PDB entry 7VD6 | electron microscopy, 2.80 A resolution | chains 17 and 21 of the 11 polymer chains in the assembly

== Chain 17 ==
Name: Fcpb4, Fucoxanthin chlorophyll a/c-binding protein
Source organism: Chaetoceros gracilis
Chain sequence (207 residues; numbered 1 to 207; the number before each row is that of its first residue):
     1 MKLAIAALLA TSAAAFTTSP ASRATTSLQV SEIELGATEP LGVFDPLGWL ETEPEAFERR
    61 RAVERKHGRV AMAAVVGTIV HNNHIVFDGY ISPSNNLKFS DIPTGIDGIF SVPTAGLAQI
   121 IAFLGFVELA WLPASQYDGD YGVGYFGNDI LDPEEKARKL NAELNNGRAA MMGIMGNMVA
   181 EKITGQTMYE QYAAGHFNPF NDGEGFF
Not modelled in the structure: 1-30, 207
Metal / ion sites: chlorophyll a Mg site 1 near E64 (its only coordinating residue here); Chlorophyll c1 Mg site 1 near Q119 (its only coordinating residue here); Chlorophyll c1 Mg site 2 near E128 (its only coordinating residue here); chlorophyll a Mg site 2 near E163 (its only coordinating residue here); Chlorophyll c1 Mg site 3 near N166 (its only coordinating residue here)
Ligand contacts:
  - Fucoxanthin (A86; (3S,3'S,5R,5'R,6S,6'R,8'R)-3,5'-dihydroxy-8-oxo-6',7'-didehydro-5,5',6,6',7,8-hexahydro-5,6-epoxy-beta,beta-caroten-3'- yl acetate), molecule 1: T38, P40, L41, N165, R168, A169, M172, I183, G205, F206
  - Fucoxanthin (A86), molecule 2: F44, P46, L47, H67, V70, A71, A74, T78, H81, G105, I106, G108, I109, M171, M172, I174, M175, M178
  - Fucoxanthin (A86), molecule 3: W49, E53, R60, M175, M178, V179, K182, I183
  - Fucoxanthin (A86), molecule 4: K66, R69, V70, A73, Y90, I91, P93, F99, I120, L124, V127, E128, L132
  - Fucoxanthin (A86), molecule 5: M72, V75, V76, L132, V143, G144, Y145, F146, N166, A169, A170, G173, G176, N177, M188, Y192
  - Fucoxanthin (A86), molecule 6: I79, N82, N83, Y145, F146, K159, M188, Y189, Y192
  - Fucoxanthin (A86), molecule 7: Y189, Y192, A193, A194, F197
  - chlorophyll a (CLA), molecule 1: I33, L35, G36, A37, L41, G42, V43, F44, D45, L47, W49, L50, F57, R60, R61, V63, E64, H67, R168, A169, M171, M172, M175
  - chlorophyll a (CLA), molecule 2: T38, E39, P40, R158, N161, A162, N165, N166, A169
  - chlorophyll a (CLA), molecule 3: R65, R69, M72, L132, D138, G139, D140, Y141, G142, V143, G144, Y145, G147, N148, D149, I150, K156, K159, L160, A162, E163, N166
  - chlorophyll a (CLA), molecule 4: V70, A73, A74, V76, G77, V80, H81, I85, V86, F87, I91, F99, I102, P103, T104, G108, I109, V112, I120
  - chlorophyll a (CLA), molecule 5: A122, G125, F126, L129, A130
  - chlorophyll a (CLA), molecule 6: F123, F126, A130, W131, L132, Y141
  - chlorophyll a (CLA), molecule 7: A169, M172, G173, M175, G176, V179, A180, I183, T184, Q191, Y192, H196, F197, P199, F200, E204
  - Chlorophyll c1 (KC1), molecule 1: R59, R60, V63, H67, M175
  - Chlorophyll c1 (KC1), molecule 2: R59, A62, V63, K66, H67, V70, I121, L124, G125, E128, L129, A134, S135, Y137
  - Chlorophyll c1 (KC1), molecule 3: V75, V76, I79, Y145, R158, K159, A162, N166
  - Chlorophyll c1 (KC1), molecule 4: I91, S92, P93, S94, N95, V112, P113, A115, G116, Q119, I120, F123
From the paper describing this entry:
  - binding site for chlorophyll a: F126, W131
  - binding site for 1,2-dipalmitoyl-phosphatidyl-glycerole: F44, F197
  - binding site for 1,2-distearoyl-monogalactosyl-diglyceride: S94

== Chain 21 ==
Name: Fcpb7, Fucoxanthin chlorophyll a/c-binding protein
Source organism: Chaetoceros gracilis
Chain sequence (195 residues; numbered 1 to 195; the number before each row is that of its first residue):
     1 MKLALLASLV ASAAAFAPSK VAQTSTALKA FENELGAQPP LGFFDPLGLV EDGNQAKFDR
    61 LRYVELKHGR ISMLAVVGYL IEKAGIRLPG NISYDGTSFA DIPDGFAALS KIPDAGLFQL
   121 FAFIGFLEVF VMKDITGGEF VGDFRNGFID FGWDSFDEET KLKKRAIELN QGRAAMMGIL
   181 ALMVHEKLGV SLLPQ
Not modelled in the structure: 1-30, 193-195
Metal / ion sites: chlorophyll a Mg (4 sites), coordinated by E65, Q119, E128, Q171; Chlorophyll c1 Mg near E168 (its only coordinating residue here)
Ligand contacts:
  - Fucoxanthin (A86; (3S,3'S,5R,5'R,6S,6'R,8'R)-3,5'-dihydroxy-8-oxo-6',7'-didehydro-5,5',6,6',7,8-hexahydro-5,6-epoxy-beta,beta-caroten-3'- yl acetate), molecule 1: P40, L41, N170, R173, A174, M177
  - Fucoxanthin (A86), molecule 2: G48, L49, K57, R60, L61, F106, L180, M183, V184, K187, L188
  - Fucoxanthin (A86), molecule 3: M73, L74, V76, V77, F151, Q171, A174, A175, G178, A181, L182, L192
  - Fucoxanthin / chlorophyll a: K67, R70, I71, L74, A75, V77, G78, I81, E82, I86, R87, L88, G90, N91, I92, S93, Y94, F99, I102, P103, A108, I112, L120, I124, L127, E128, M132
  - chlorophyll a (CLA), molecule 1: F31, E34, G36, A37, L41, F43, F44, D45, L47, L49, V50, F58, L61, R62, V64, E65, H68, R173, M176, M177
  - chlorophyll a (CLA), molecule 2: Q38, P39, P40, L80, K163, A166, I167, N170, Q171, A174
  - chlorophyll a (CLA), molecule 3: Y63, V64, K67, H68, I71, F121, I124, G125, E128, V129
  - chlorophyll a (CLA), molecule 4: V76, V77, K164, I167, Q171, A174
  - chlorophyll a (CLA), molecule 5: I92, S93, Y94, D95, P113, A115, G116, Q119, L120, F123
  - chlorophyll a (CLA), molecule 6: L109, L117, L120, F121, I124
  - chlorophyll a (CLA), molecule 7: V129, F130, K133
  - chlorophyll a (CLA), molecule 8: M177, L180, A181, V184, H185, L188, V190, L192
  - Diadinoxanthin (DD6; (3S,3'R,5R,6S,7cis)-7',8'-didehydro-5,6-dihydro-5,6-epoxy-beta,beta-carotene-3,3'-diol), molecule 1: F44, P46, L47, H68, I71, S72, A75, G78, Y79, E82, G105, F106, A108, L109, M176, M177, I179, L180, M183
  - Diadinoxanthin (DD6), molecule 2: V131, M132, I135, F144, R145, N146, F148, I149, D150, F151, K164
  - Chlorophyll c1 (KC1), molecule 1: R60, L61, V64, H68, L180
  - Chlorophyll c1 (KC1), molecule 2: R70, M73, L74, M132, F140, G142, D143, F144, R145, D150, F151, W153, K164, R165, I167, E168, Q171
From the paper describing this entry:
  - binding site for chlorophyll a: E65, E82, Q119, E128, Q171, H185
  - binding site for Chlorophyll c1: H68, E168
  - binding site for 1,2-dipalmitoyl-phosphatidyl-glycerole: Y63, D114, K133

== How chain 17 and chain 21 interact ==
Residue-residue contacts - 8 pairs, chain 17 then chain 21:
  P46(17) with R60(21), hydrogen bond (backbone-side chain)
  N198(17) with D114(21); L117(21)
  F200(17) with L109(21); S110(21), hydrogen bond (backbone-side chain); L117(21), hydrophobic; F121(21), hydrophobic
  N201(17) with S110(21)
Interface residues without a listed pair, chain 17 (5 interface residues in all): F206
Interface residues without a listed pair, chain 21 (8 interface residues in all): F106, K187
Interface features reported in the paper:
  - specific contacts: F206(17)-F106(21)

== Summary ==
5 residues of chain 17 and 8 residues of chain 21 are in contact, with 2 hydrogen bonds. Polar pairs include
P46(17)-R60(21) and F200(17)-S110(21). The paper describes a contact between F206(17) and F106(21). From the
paper: a binding site for chlorophyll a at F126(17), W131(17) and E65(21) among others; a binding site for
1,2-dipalmitoyl-phosphatidyl-glycerole at F44(17), F197(17) and Y63(21) among others.
Chain 17 is Fcpb4, Fucoxanthin chlorophyll a/c-binding protein and chain 21 is Fcpb7, Fucoxanthin chlorophyll
a/c-binding protein, both from Chaetoceros gracilis; the structure, Structure of S1M1-type FCPII complex from
diatom, was determined by electron microscopy.
